9LRR - chains B and D of the 6 polymer chains in the assembly; structure by electron microscopy, 2.68 A resolution.

# Chain B
Protein: Na(+)-translocating NADH-quinone reductase subunit B
From: Vibrio cholerae O395
Notes: EC 7.2.1.1
Reference sequence: A5F5X0 (NQRB_VIBC3); residue numbers follow UniProt; this construct covers 1-415
Chain sequence (415 residues; numbered 1 to 415; the number before each row is that of its first residue):
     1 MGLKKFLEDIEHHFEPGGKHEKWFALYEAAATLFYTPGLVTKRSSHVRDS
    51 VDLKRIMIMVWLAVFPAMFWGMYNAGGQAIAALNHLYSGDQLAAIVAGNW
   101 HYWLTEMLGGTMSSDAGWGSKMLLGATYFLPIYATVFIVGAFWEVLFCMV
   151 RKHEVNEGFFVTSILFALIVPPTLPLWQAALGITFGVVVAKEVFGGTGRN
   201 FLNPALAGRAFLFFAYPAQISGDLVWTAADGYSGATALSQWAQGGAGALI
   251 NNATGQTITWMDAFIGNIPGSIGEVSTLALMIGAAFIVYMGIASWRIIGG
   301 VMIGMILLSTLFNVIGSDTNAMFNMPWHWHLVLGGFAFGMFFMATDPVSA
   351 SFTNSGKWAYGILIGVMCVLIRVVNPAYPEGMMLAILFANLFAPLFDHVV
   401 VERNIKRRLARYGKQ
Not modelled in the structure: 1, 414-415
Construct notes: engineered mutation Ala141 (Gly in A5F5X0)
Small-molecule neighbours:
  - FMN (flavin mononucleotide), molecule 1: Ile169, Leu206, Arg209, Phe213, Trp226, Thr236, Ala237, Leu238, Ser239, Gly270, Ser271, Glu274, Gly334, Gly335, Phe338, Gly339, Met343, Tyr378, Pro379, Glu380, Gly381, Met382, Met383, Leu384
  - FMN, molecule 2: Phe213, Phe214, Pro217, Ser221, Gly222, Asp223, Ser239, Gln243, Ala377, Tyr378, Pro379
  - Korormicin (IQT): Leu26, Leu33, Lys54, Met57, Ile58, Phe137, Ala141, Glu144, Val145, Asn156, Glu157, Gly158, Phe159, Phe160
  - riboflavin (RBF): Ile56, Met57, Val60, Gly158, Val161, Thr162, Leu165, Lys191, Gly196, Thr197, Gly198, Arg199, Asn200, Leu202, Asn203, Pro204, Ala205, Ile292, Phe342, Met343, Thr345, Asp346, Pro347, Val348, Ser349
Curated features (UniProtKB/Swiss-Prot):
  - modified residue: Thr236 (FMN phosphoryl threonine)
  - mutagenesis: Phe185 (F185A: Decreases riboflavin content), Trp226 (W226L: Decreases riboflavin content)

# Chain D
Protein: Na(+)-translocating NADH-quinone reductase subunit D
From: Vibrio cholerae O395
Notes: EC 7.2.1.1
Reference sequence: A5F5Y6 (NQRD_VIBC3); numbering as in UniProt (aligned over 1-210)
Chain sequence (210 residues; numbered 1 to 210; the number before each row is that of its first residue):
     1 MSSAKELKKSVLAPVLDNNPIALQVLGVCSALAVTTKLETAFVMTLAVMF
    51 VTALSNFFVSLIRNHIPNSVRIIVQMAIIASLVIVVDQILKAYLYDISKQ
   101 LSVFVGLIITNCIVMGRAEAFAMKSEPIPSFIDGIGNGLGYGFVLMTVGF
   151 FRELLGSGKLFGLEVLPLISNGGWYQPNGLMLLAPSAFFLIGFMIWAIRT
   201 FKPEQVEAKE
Not modelled in the structure: 1-4
Metal / ion sites: 2Fe-2S cluster Fe: Cys29, Cys112 (shared with 2 residues of chain E)
Small-molecule neighbours: 2Fe-2S cluster (FES): Gly27, Val28, Cys29, Thr110, Asn111, Cys112

# Interface between chain B and chain D
Contacting residue pairs - 13 pairs, chain B then chain D:
  Trp177(B) with Gln176(D)
  Phe185(B) with Phe189(D), hydrophobic
  Phe211(B) with Asn178(D); Leu180(D), hydrophobic
  Phe214(B) with Gly179(D); Leu180(D)
  Ala215(B) with Asn178(D); Gly179(D), hydrogen bond (backbone-backbone); Leu180(D)
  Tyr216(B) with Gln176(D); Pro177(D); Asn178(D), hydrogen bond
  Gln219(B) with Gln176(D), hydrogen bond
Also at the interface, not in a pair above, chain B (11 interface residues in all): Phe147, Gln178, Val189, Val193
Also at the interface, not in a pair above, chain D (8 interface residues in all): Leu183, Trp196

# In short
11 residues of chain B face 8 of chain D across their interface, with 3 hydrogen bonds. Among the polar pairs
are Tyr216(B)-Asn178(D), Gln219(B)-Gln176(D) and Ala215(B)-Gly179(D). Bound to chain B: flavin mononucleotide,
riboflavin and Korormicin. Chain D binds 2Fe-2S cluster.
Here chain B is Na(+)-translocating NADH-quinone reductase subunit B and chain D is Na(+)-translocating
NADH-quinone reductase subunit D, both from Vibrio cholerae O395. Entry 9LRR (Cryo-EM structure of
Na+-translocating NADH-ubiquinone oxidoreductase NqrB-G141A mutant from Vibrio cholerae with bound korormicin
A) was determined by electron microscopy.
